PDB entry 7O38 | X-ray diffraction, 3.00 A resolution | chain A

# Chain A
Protein: Cytochrome c-552 Ks_3357
Source organism: Kuenenia stuttgartiensis
UniProtKB: Q30JB4 (Q30JB4_KUEST); residues 30-118 here correspond to UniProt positions 33-121 (UniProt number = residue number + 3)
Chain sequence (89 residues; each row starts with the number of its first residue):
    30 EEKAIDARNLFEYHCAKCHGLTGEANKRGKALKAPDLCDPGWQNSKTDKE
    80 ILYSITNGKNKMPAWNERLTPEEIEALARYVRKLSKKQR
Disordered / not traced: 30-33, 115-118
Covalently attached groups: heme c (HEC) linked to Cys44, Cys47
Bound ions: heme c Fe: His48 (together with imidazole)
Ligand contacts: heme c (HEC): Phe40, His43, Lys46, His48, Leu61, Lys62, Ala63, Pro64, Leu66, Trp71, Lys75, Glu79, Ile80, Ser83, Ile84, Lys88, Asn89, Met91, Trp94, Leu98, Leu106, Val110
From the paper describing this entry:
  - heme c coordination: His48
  - conformationally variable residues (loop rearrangement): Met91

# In short
Covalently linked heme c: at Cys47. From the paper: heme c coordination by His48; conformational variability
at Met91.
Chain A is Cytochrome c-552 Ks_3357 (Kuenenia stuttgartiensis); the structure, cytochrome C kustc0562 from
Kuenenia stuttgartiensis, was determined by X-ray diffraction, deposited together with 5MXY.
